PDB entry 8VDN | X-ray diffraction, 2.39 A resolution | chains A and C of the 4 polymer chains in the assembly

Chain A:
Protein: DNA ligase 1
Organism: Homo sapiens
Notes: EC 6.5.1.1
UniProtKB: P18858 (DNLI1_HUMAN); residues 261-918 here = UniProt positions 261-918
Sequence (658 residues; numbered 261 to 918; the number before each row is that of its first residue):
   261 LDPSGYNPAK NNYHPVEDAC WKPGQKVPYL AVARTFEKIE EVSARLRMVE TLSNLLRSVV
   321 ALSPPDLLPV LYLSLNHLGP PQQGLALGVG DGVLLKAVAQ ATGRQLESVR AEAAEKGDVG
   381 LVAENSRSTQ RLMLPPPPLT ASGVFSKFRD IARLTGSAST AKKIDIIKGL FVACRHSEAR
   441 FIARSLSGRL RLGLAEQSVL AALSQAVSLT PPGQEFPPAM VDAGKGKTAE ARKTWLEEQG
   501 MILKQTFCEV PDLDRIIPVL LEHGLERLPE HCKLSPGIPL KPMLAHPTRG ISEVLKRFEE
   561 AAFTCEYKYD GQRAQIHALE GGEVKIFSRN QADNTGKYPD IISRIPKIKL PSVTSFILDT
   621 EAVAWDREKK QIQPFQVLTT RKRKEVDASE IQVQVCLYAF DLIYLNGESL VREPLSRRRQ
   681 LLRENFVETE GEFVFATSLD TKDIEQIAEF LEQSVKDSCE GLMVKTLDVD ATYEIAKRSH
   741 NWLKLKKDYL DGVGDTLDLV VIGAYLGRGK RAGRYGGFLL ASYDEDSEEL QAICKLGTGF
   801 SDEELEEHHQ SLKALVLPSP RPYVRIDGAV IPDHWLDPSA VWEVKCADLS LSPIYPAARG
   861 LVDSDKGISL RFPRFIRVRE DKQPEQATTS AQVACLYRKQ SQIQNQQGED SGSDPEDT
Unresolved in the structure: 386-392, 558-559, 907-918
Sequence notes: engineered mutation Ala346 (Glu in P18858), Ala592 (Glu in P18858)
Residues lining bound ligands: adenosine monophosphate (AMP): Ala545, Glu566, Tyr567, Lys568, Tyr569, Gln572, Arg573, Glu621, Phe660, Met723, Lys725, Trp742, Lys744, Lys746
Reported in the primary citation:
  - binding site for adenosine monophosphate: Lys568, Phe660
  - catalytic residues: Lys568 (citing earlier work)

Chain C:
Molecule: Downstream Oligo
Sequence (7 nucleotides; each row starts with the number of its first residue):
     1 GTCGGAC
Covalently attached groups: adenosine monophosphate (AMP) linked to DG1

How chain A and chain C interact:
Contacting residue pairs (21; chain A residue first):
  Ser303(A) with DA6(C), phosphate contact; DC7(C), phosphate contact
  Ala304(A) with DC7(C), phosphate contact
  Lys744(A) with DT2(C), phosphate contact
  Lys746(A) with DG1(C), phosphate contact; DT2(C), salt bridge to the phosphate
  Tyr749(A) with DT2(C), hydrogen bond to the phosphate
  Lys770(A) with DG4(C), base contact
  Thr798(A) with DT2(C), hydrogen bond to the base; DC3(C), hydrogen bond to the sugar
  Gly799(A) with DC3(C), phosphate contact; DG4(C), phosphate contact
  Phe800(A) with DG4(C), sugar contact
  Ser801(A) with DG4(C), phosphate contact; DG5(C), phosphate contact
  Asp802(A) with DG4(C), phosphate contact; DG5(C), hydrogen bond to the phosphate
  Phe872(A) with DG1(C), sugar contact; DT2(C), sugar contact
  Arg874(A) with DT2(C), hydrogen bond to the phosphate; DC3(C), salt bridge to the phosphate
Other interface residues (no listed pair), chain A (17 interface residues in all): Arg305, Lys568, Arg589, Glu803

In short:
17 residues of chain A face 7 of chain C across their interface, with 5 hydrogen bonds and 2 salt bridges.
Among the polar pairs are Thr798(A)-DT2(C), Thr798(A)-DC3(C) and Tyr749(A)-DT2(C). Bound to chain A: adenosine
monophosphate. The paper reports the catalytic residue Lys568(A); a binding site for adenosine monophosphate
at Lys568(A) and Phe660(A).
Chain A is DNA ligase 1 (Homo sapiens) and chain C is Downstream Oligo; the structure, DNA Ligase 1 with nick
dG:C, was determined by X-ray diffraction together with 8VDS, 8VDT, 8VZL and 8VZM from the same study.
